PDB entry 8WDY | electron microscopy, 2.69 A resolution | chains A and B

Chain A:
Name: Angiotensin-converting enzyme 2
Organism: Homo sapiens
Notes: EC 3.4.17.23, 3.4.17.-
UniProt: Q9BYF1 (ACE2_HUMAN); residues 1-805 here = UniProt positions 1-805
Amino-acid sequence (805 residues; each row starts with the number of its first residue):
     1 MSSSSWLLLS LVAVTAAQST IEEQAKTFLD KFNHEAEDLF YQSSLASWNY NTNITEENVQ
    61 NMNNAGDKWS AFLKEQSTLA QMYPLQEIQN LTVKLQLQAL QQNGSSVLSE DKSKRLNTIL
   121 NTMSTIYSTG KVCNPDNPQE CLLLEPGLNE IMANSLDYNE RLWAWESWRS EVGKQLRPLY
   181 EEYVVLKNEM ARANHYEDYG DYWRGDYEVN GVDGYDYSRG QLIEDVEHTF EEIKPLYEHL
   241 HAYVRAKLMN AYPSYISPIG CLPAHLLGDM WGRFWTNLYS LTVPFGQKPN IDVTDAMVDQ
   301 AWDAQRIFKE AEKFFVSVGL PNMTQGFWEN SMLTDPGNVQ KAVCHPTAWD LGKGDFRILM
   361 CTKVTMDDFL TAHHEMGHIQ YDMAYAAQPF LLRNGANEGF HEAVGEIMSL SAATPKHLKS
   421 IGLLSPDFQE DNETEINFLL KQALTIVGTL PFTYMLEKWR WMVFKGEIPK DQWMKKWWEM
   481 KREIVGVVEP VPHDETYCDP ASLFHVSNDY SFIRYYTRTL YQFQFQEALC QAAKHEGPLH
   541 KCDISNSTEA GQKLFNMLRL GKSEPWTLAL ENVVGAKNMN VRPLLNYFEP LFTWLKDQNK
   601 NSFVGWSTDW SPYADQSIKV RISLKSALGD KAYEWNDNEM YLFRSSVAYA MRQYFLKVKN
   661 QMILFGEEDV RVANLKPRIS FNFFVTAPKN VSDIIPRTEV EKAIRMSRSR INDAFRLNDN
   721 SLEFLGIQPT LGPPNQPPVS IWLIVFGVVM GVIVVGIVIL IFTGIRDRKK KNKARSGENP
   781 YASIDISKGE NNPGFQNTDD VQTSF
Unresolved in the structure: 1-18, 615-805
Disulfides: Cys133-Cys141, Cys344-Cys361, Cys530-Cys542
Glycans and other covalent adducts: N-acetylglucosamine (NAG) linked to Asn53, Asn90, Asn103, Asn322, Asn432, Asn546
Bound ions: Zn2+: His374, His378, Glu402
Curated features (UniProtKB/Swiss-Prot):
  - region: Asp30 to Tyr41 (Interaction with SARS-CoV spike glycoprotein), Met82 to Pro84 (Interaction with SARS-CoV spike glycoprotein), Lys353 to Arg357 (Interaction with SARS-CoV spike glycoprotein), Arg652 to Lys659 (Essential for cleavage by ADAM17), Arg697 to Arg716 (Essential for cleavage by TMPRSS11D and TMPRSS2)
  - motif: Glu778 to Ile786 (LIR), Tyr781 to Asp785 (SH2-binding), Tyr781 to Ile784 (Endocytic sorting signal), Asn792 to Phe795 (PTB), Thr803 to Phe805 (PDZ-binding)
  - active site: Glu375 (Proton acceptor), His505 (Proton donor)
  - binding site (chloride): Arg169, Trp477, Lys481
  - binding site (substrate): Arg273, His345, Pro346, Tyr515
  - binding site (Zn(2+)): His374, His378, Glu402
  - modified residue: Tyr781 (Phosphotyrosine), Ser783 (Phosphoserine)
  - glycosylation (N-linked (GlcNAc...) asparagine): Asn53, Asn90, Asn103, Asn322, Asn432, Asn546, Asn690
  - cross-link: Lys788 (Glycyl lysine isopeptide (Lys-Gly) (interchain with G-Cter in ubiquitin))

Chain B:
Name: Spike protein S1
Organism: Severe acute respiratory syndrome coronavirus 2
Notes: fragment: receptor binding domain
UniProt: P0DTC2 (SPIKE_SARS2); residues 319-541 here = UniProt positions 319-541
Amino-acid sequence (223 residues; row label = number of the first residue in the row):
   319 RVQPTESIVR FPNITNLCPF DEVFNATTFA SVYAWNRKRI SNCVADYSVL YNFAPFFAFK
   379 CYGVSPTKLN DLCFTNVYAD SFVIRGNEVS QIAPGQTGNI ADYNYKLPDD FTGCVIAWNS
   439 NKLDSTVGGN YNYRYRLFRK SKLKPFERDI STEIYQAGNK PCNGVAGVNC YFPLQSYGFR
   499 PTYGVGHQPY RVVVLSFELL HAPATVCGPK KSTNLVKNKC VNF
Unresolved in the structure: 319-332, 528-541
Differences from the reference sequence: variant Asp339 (Gly in P0DTC2), Thr346 (Arg in P0DTC2), Phe371 (Ser in P0DTC2), Pro373 (Ser in P0DTC2), Phe375 (Ser in P0DTC2), Ala376 (Thr in P0DTC2), Asn405 (Asp in P0DTC2), Ser408 (Arg in P0DTC2), Asn417 (Lys in P0DTC2), Lys440 (Asn in P0DTC2), Thr444 (Lys in P0DTC2), Arg452 (Leu in P0DTC2), Lys460 (Asn in P0DTC2), Asn477 (Ser in P0DTC2), Lys478 (Thr in P0DTC2), Ala484 (Glu in P0DTC2), Val486 (Phe in P0DTC2), Arg498 (Gln in P0DTC2), Tyr501 (Asn in P0DTC2), His505 (Tyr in P0DTC2)
Disulfides: Cys336-Cys361, Cys379-Cys432, Cys391-Cys525, Cys480-Cys488
Glycans and other covalent adducts: N-acetylglucosamine (NAG) linked to Asn343
Curated features (UniProtKB/Swiss-Prot):
  - region: Asn448 to Tyr451, Tyr453 to Phe456 (Immunodominant HLA epitope recognized by the CD8+)
  - glycosylation: Thr323 (O-linked (GalNAc) threonine), Ser325 (O-linked (HexNAc...) serine), Asn331 (N-linked (GlcNAc...) (complex) asparagine), Asn343 (N-linked (GlcNAc...) (complex) asparagine)
Reported in the primary citation:
  - mutagenesis - Q493R (2.3-fold): increased binding to hACE2
  - mutagenesis - Q493R (2.3-fold): increased binding to Angiotensin-converting enzyme 2 (chain A)

How chain A and chain B interact:
Contacting residue pairs (34; chain A residue first):
  Ser19(A) - Asn477(B)  hydrogen bond (backbone-side chain)
  Gln24(A) - Ala475(B)
  Gln24(A) - Gly476(B)
  Gln24(A) - Asn477(B)
  Gln24(A) - Asn487(B)  hydrogen bond
  Thr27(A) - Phe456(B)
  Thr27(A) - Tyr489(B)
  Phe28(A) - Tyr489(B)
  Asp30(A) - Leu455(B)
  Asp30(A) - Phe456(B)
  Lys31(A) - Phe456(B)
  Lys31(A) - Tyr489(B)
  Lys31(A) - Phe490(B)  hydrogen bond (side chain-backbone)
  His34(A) - Tyr453(B)  hydrogen bond
  His34(A) - Leu455(B)
  His34(A) - Gln493(B)
  Glu35(A) - Gln493(B)
  Asp38(A) - Tyr449(B)  hydrogen bond
  Asp38(A) - Arg498(B)  salt bridge
  Tyr41(A) - Arg498(B)
  Tyr41(A) - Thr500(B)  hydrogen bond
  Tyr41(A) - Tyr501(B)
  Gln42(A) - Tyr449(B)  hydrogen bond
  Gln42(A) - Arg498(B)
  Leu79(A) - Val486(B)  hydrophobic
  Met82(A) - Val486(B)  hydrophobic
  Met82(A) - Asn487(B)
  Tyr83(A) - Asn487(B)  hydrogen bond
  Lys353(A) - Tyr501(B)
  Lys353(A) - Gly502(B)  hydrogen bond (backbone-backbone)
  Lys353(A) - His505(B)
  Gly354(A) - His505(B)
  Asp355(A) - Thr500(B)
  Arg357(A) - Thr500(B)
Other interface residues (no listed pair), chain A (19 interface residues in all): Asn330
Other interface residues (no listed pair), chain B (20 interface residues in all): Arg403, Gly446, Tyr495
The authors on this interface:
  - residue pairs: Asn477(B)-Ser19(A) (hydrogen bond), Val486(B)-Leu79(A) (hydrophobic contact), Val486(B)-Met82(A) (hydrophobic contact), Asn487(B)-Tyr83(A) (hydrogen bond), Phe490(B)-Lys31(A) (backbone contact)
  - interface residues, chain A: Gln24(A), His34(A), Asp38(A), Tyr41(A), Gln42(A), Lys353(A)
  - interface residues, chain B: Tyr449(B), Tyr453(B), Asn487(B), Arg498(B), Thr500(B), Gly502(B)

In short:
Chain A and chain B form an interface of 19 and 20 residues respectively, with 9 hydrogen bonds and 1 salt
bridge. Polar contacts include Asp38(A)-Arg498(B), Ser19(A)-Asn477(B) and Gln24(A)-Asn487(B). The paper
describes hydrogen bonds between Asn477(B) and Ser19(A) and Asn487(B) and Tyr83(A); hydrophobic contacts
between Val486(B) and Leu79(A) and Val486(B) and Met82(A); a backbone contact between Phe490(B) and Lys31(A).
The paper reports that Q493R of chain B increases binding to hACE2; interface residues Gln24(A), His34(A) and
Tyr449(B) among others.
Chain A is Angiotensin-converting enzyme 2 (Homo sapiens) and chain B is Spike protein S1 (Severe acute
respiratory syndrome coronavirus 2); the structure, SARS-CoV-2 Omicron BQ.1.1 RBD complexed with human ACE2,
was determined by electron microscopy together with 8WDR, 8WDS, 8WDZ, 8WE0, 8WE1 and 8WE4 from the same study.
